Entry 4V4V (electron microscopy, 15.00 A resolution (very low resolution: no residue pairs are listed; an interface is given only as per-side residue counts)); this record covers chains B0 and BG of the 52 polymer chains in the assembly.

# Chain B0
Molecule: 23S ribosomal RNA
From: Escherichia coli
Sequence (2740 nucleotides; each row starts with the number of its first residue; note: 147 numbers in that range are skipped by the numbering (no residue carries them; nothing is unmodelled there)):
    16 CGUACACGGU GGAUGCCCUG GCAGUCA
    44 AGGCGAUGAA GGACGUGCUA AUCUGCGAUA AGCGUCGGUA AGGUGAUAUG AACCGUU
   102 UAACCGGCGA UUUCCGAAUG GGGAA
   128 CCC
   140 CG
   149 AUCAUU
   161 AUCCA
   172 AAUGAGGCGA ACCGGGGGAA CUGAAACAUC UAAGUACCCC GAGGAAAAGA AAUCAACCGA
   232 GAUUCCCCCA GUAGCGGCGA GCGAACGGGG AGCAGCCC
   271 GAGCCU
   278 AAUCAGUGUG UGUGUU
   295 GUGGAAGCGU CUGGAAAGGC GCGCGAUACA GGGUGACAGC CCCGUACAC
   347 AAUGCACAUG CUGU
   362 AGCUCGAUGA GUAGGGCGGG
   383 C
   385 CGUGGUA
   393 CCUGUCUGAA UAUGGGGGGA CCAUCCUCCA AGGCUAAAUA CUC
   437 UGACUGACCG AUAGUGAACC AGUACCGUGA GGGAAAGGCG AAAAGAACCC CGGCGAGGGG
   497 AGUGAAAAAG AACCUGAAAC CGUGUACGUA CAAGCAGUGG GAGGCACCUU AUGCGUGUUA
   557 UGGCGUGCCU UUUGUAUAAU GGGUCAGCGA CUUAUAUUCU GUAGCAAGGU UAACC
   617 GGGGAGCCGA AGGGAAACCG AGUCUUAAC
   647 GGGCGUUAAG UUGCAGGGUA UAGACCCGAA ACCCGGUGAU CUAGCCAUGG GCAGGUUGAA
   707 GGUUGGGUAA CACUAACUGG AGGACCGAAC CGACUAAUGU UGAAAAAUUA GCGGAUGACU
   767 UGUGGCUGGG GGUGAAAGGC CAAUCAAACC GGGAGAUAGC UGGUUCUCCC CGAAAGCUAU
   827 UUAGGUAGCG CCUCGUGAAU
   848 CAUCUCCGGG GGUAGAGCAC UGUUUCGGCA AGGGGGUC
   891 GACUU
   897 CCAACCCGAU GCAAACUGCG AAUACCGGAG
   928 AUGUUAUCAC GGGAGACACA CGGCGGGUG
   958 UAACGUCCGU CGUGAAGAGG GAAACAACCC AGACCGC
   996 AGCUAAGGUC CCAAAGUCAU GGUUAAGUGG GAAACGAUGU GGGAAGGCCC AGACAGCCAG
  1056 GAUGUUGGCU UAGAAGCAGC CAUCAUUUAA AGAAAGCGUA AUAGCUCACU GGUCGAGUCG
  1116 GCCUGCGCGG AAGAUGUA
  1135 CGGGGCUAAA CCAUGCACCG AAGCUGCGGC AGCGACG
  1173 UUAUGCGUUG UUGGGUAGGG GAGCGUUCUG UA
  1206 GCCUGCGAAG GUGUGCUGUG AGGCAUGCUG GAGGUAUCAG AAGUGCGAAU GCUGACAUAA
  1266 GUAACGAUAA AGCGGGUGAA AAGCCCGCUC GCCGGAAGAC CAAGGGUUCC UGUCCAACGU
  1326 UAAUCGGGGC AGGGUGAGUC GA
  1349 CCCUAAGGCG AGGCCGAAAG GCGUAGUCGA UGGGAAACAG GUUAAUAUUC CUGUACUUGG
  1409 UGUGUGGGUG AUGGAGGGAC GGAGAAGGCU AUGUUAUGCC AAGCUAUGGC UGCUGGUUGG
  1469 UACGCUCAAG GGCGAUCGGG UCAGAAAAUC UACCGGUCAC AUGCCUCAGA CGUAUCGGGA
  1529 GCUUCCUCGG AAGCGAAGUA ACAAA
  1555 GCCCU
  1561 CUUCCAGGAA AAGCUUCUAA ACGUUGAAAC AUGUCAAAUC GUACCCCAAA CCGACACAGG
  1621 UGGUCAGGUA GAGAAUACCA
  1642 GGCGCUUGAG AGAACUCGGG UGAAGGAACU AGGCAAAAUG GUGCCGUAAC UUCGGGAGAA
  1702 GGCACGCUGA U
  1716 UAG
  1728 CUCGC
  1741 CUG
  1746 AUCAGUCGAA GAUACCAGCU GGCUGCAACU GUUUAUUAAA AACACAGCAC UGUGCAAACA
  1806 CGAAAGUGGA CGUAUACGGU GUGACGCCUG CCCGGUGCCG GAAGGUUAA
  1859 UGGGGUU
  1869 GCAA
  1877 AGCUCU
  1887 CGAAGCCCCG GUAAACGGCG GCCGUAACUA UAACGGUCCU AAGGUAGCGA AAUUCCUUGU
  1947 CGGGUAAGUU CCGACCUGCA CGAAUGGCGU AAUGAUGGCC AGGCUGUCUC CACCCGAGAC
  2007 UCAGUGAAAU UGAACUCGCU GUGAAGAUGC AGUGUACCCG CGGCAAGACG GAAAGACCCC
  2067 GUGAACCUUU ACUAUAGCUU GACACUGAAC AUUGAGCCUU GAUGUGUAGG AUAGGUGGGA
  2127 GGCUUUGAAG UGUGGACGCC AGUCUGCAUG GAGCCGGCCU UGAAAUACCA CCCUUUAAUG
  2187 UUUGAUGUUC UAAC
  2207 CCG
  2211 AAUCCGG
  2223 GGACAGUGUC UGGUGGGUAG UUUGACUGGG GCGGUCUCCU CCUAAAGAGU AACGGAGGAG
  2283 CACGAAGGUU GGCUAAUCCU GG
  2310 CAUCAGGAGG UUAGUGCAAU GGCAUAAGCC AGCUUGACUG CGAGCGUGAC GGCGCGAGCA
  2370 GGUGCGAAAG CAGGUCAUAG UGAUCCGGUG GU
  2403 CUGAAUGGAA GGGCCAUCG
  2423 UCAACGGA
  2433 AAAGGUACUC CGGGGAUAAC AGGCUGAUAC CGCCCAAGAG UUCAUAUCGA CGGCGGUGUU
  2493 UGGCACCUCG AUGUCGGCUC AUCACAUCCU GGGGCUGAAG UAGGUCCCAA GGGUAUGGCU
  2553 GUUCGCCAUU UAAAGUGGUA CGCGAGCUGG GUUUAGAACG UCGUGAGACA GUUCGGUCCC
  2613 UAUCUGCCGU GGGCG
  2631 GAGAACUGAG GGGGGCUGCU CCUAGUACGA GAGGACCGGA GUGGACGCAU CACUGGUGUU
  2691 CGGGUUGUCA
  2702 GCCA
  2707 UGGCACUGCC CGGUAGCUAA AUGCGG
  2734 AGAGAUAAGU GCUGAAAGCA UCUAAGCACG AAACUUGCCC CGAGAUGAGU UCUCCC
  2808 GAAGGAACGU UGAAGACGAC GACGUUGAUA GGCCGGGUGU GUAAGCGCAG CAAUGCGUUG
  2868 AGCUAACCGG UACUAAUGAA CCGAGGUCUU GACCA

# Chain BG
Protein: 50S ribosomal protein L11
From: Escherichia coli
Reference sequence: P0A7J7 (RL11_ECOLI); numbering as in UniProt (aligned over 2-140)
Chain sequence (139 residues; each row starts with the number of its first residue):
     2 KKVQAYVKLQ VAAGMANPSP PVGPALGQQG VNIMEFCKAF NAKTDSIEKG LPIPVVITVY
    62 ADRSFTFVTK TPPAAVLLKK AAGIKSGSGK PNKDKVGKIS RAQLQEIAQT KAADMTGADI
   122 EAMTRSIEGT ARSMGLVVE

# Interface between chain B0 and chain BG
At this resolution (15 A) residue pairs are not listed: 22 residues of chain B0 and 37 of chain BG lie at the interface.

# Summary
22 residues of chain B0 and 37 residues of chain BG are in contact.
Here chain B0 is 23S ribosomal RNA and chain BG is 50S ribosomal protein L11, both from Escherichia coli.
Entry 4V4V (Structure of a pre-translocational E. coli ribosome obtained by fitting atomic models for RNA and
protein ...) was determined by electron microscopy together with 4V4W from the same study.
